PDB entry 7H1J | X-ray diffraction, 1.55 A resolution | chains A and B

== Chain A ==
Name: Serine protease subunit NS2B
Organism: Zika virus
UniProtKB: Q32ZE1 (POLG_ZIKV); residues 46-89 here correspond to UniProt positions 1414-1457 (UniProt number = residue number + 1368)
Amino-acid sequence (46 residues; row label = number of the first residue in the row):
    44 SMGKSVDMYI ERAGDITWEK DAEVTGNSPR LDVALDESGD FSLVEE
Disordered / not traced: 44-49, 89
Differences from the reference sequence: expression tag (44-45)

== Chain B ==
Name: Serine protease NS3
Organism: Zika virus
Notes: EC 3.4.21.91, 3.6.1.15, 3.6.4.13
UniProtKB: Q32ZE1 (POLG_ZIKV); residues 11-177 here correspond to UniProt positions 1509-1675 (UniProt number = residue number + 1498)
Amino-acid sequence (168 residues; row label = number of the first residue in the row):
    10 MKEVKKGETT DGVYRVMTRR LLGSTQVGVG VMQEGVFHTM WHVTKGAALR SGEGRLDPYW
    70 GDVKQDLVSY CGPWKLDAAW DGLSEVQLLA VPPGERAKNI QTLPGIFKTK DGDIGAVALD
   130 YPAGTSGSPI LDKCGRVIGL YGNGVVIKNG SYVSAITQGK REEETPVE
Disordered / not traced: 10-15, 172-177
Differences from the reference sequence: initiating methionine (10); conflict Lys-107 (Arg1605 in Q32ZE1)
Small-molecule neighbours: Z68299550 (JOV; 3-chloro-N-(1-hydroxy-2-methylpropan-2-yl)benzamide): Asp-129, Tyr-130, Pro-131, Ala-132, Thr-134, Ser-135, Tyr-150, Gly-151, Gly-159, Tyr-161
Curated features (UniProtKB/Swiss-Prot):
  - active site (Charge relay system): His-51, Asp-75, Ser-135

== Chain A / chain B interface ==
Contacting residue pairs (95):
  Asp-50(A) with Arg-59(B)
  Met-51(A) with Met-26(B); Val-36(B), hydrophobic; Val-52(B); Thr-53(B); Leu-58(B); Arg-59(B), hydrogen bond (backbone-backbone)
  Tyr-52(A) with Arg-24(B); Val-25(B); Met-26(B), hydrogen bond (backbone-backbone); Arg-28(B), hydrogen bond; Ser-33(B), hydrogen bond; Arg-59(B)
  Ile-53(A) with Tyr-23(B), hydrophobic; Arg-24(B); Met-41(B), hydrophobic; Phe-46(B), hydrophobic; Arg-59(B), hydrogen bond (backbone-backbone); Ser-60(B); Leu-65(B), hydrophobic
  Glu-54(A) with Tyr-23(B); Arg-24(B), hydrogen bond (backbone-backbone)
  Arg-55(A) with Glu-17(B); Thr-19(B); Asp-20(B), hydrogen bond (side chain-backbone); Gly-21(B); Val-22(B); Tyr-23(B)
  Ala-56(A) with Val-22(B), hydrogen bond (backbone-backbone); Val-100(B), hydrophobic; Ala-106(B)
  Gly-57(A) with Gly-21(B); Val-22(B), hydrogen bond (backbone-backbone)
  Asp-58(A) with Leu-98(B)
  Ile-59(A) with Gly-21(B); Val-22(B); Val-40(B), hydrophobic; Leu-98(B), hydrophobic; Leu-140(B), hydrophobic; Gly-144(B); Val-146(B), hydrophobic
  Thr-60(A) with Asn-108(B), hydrogen bond (backbone-side chain); Leu-140(B)
  Trp-61(A) with Glu-94(B); Val-95(B), hydrophobic; Gln-96(B); Gln-110(B); Leu-140(B); Asp-141(B); Lys-142(B)
  Glu-62(A) with Gln-96(B), hydrogen bond (backbone-side chain); Asn-108(B)
  Ala-65(A) with Gln-96(B); Asn-108(B)
  Glu-66(A) with Ile-109(B); Gln-110(B), hydrogen bond (backbone-backbone)
  Val-67(A) with Glu-94(B); Gln-110(B)
  Thr-68(A) with Ile-109(B); Gln-110(B), hydrogen bond (backbone-backbone); Thr-111(B), hydrogen bond (backbone-side chain); Leu-128(B)
  Gly-69(A) with Thr-111(B); Ala-127(B); Leu-128(B)
  Asn-70(A) with Leu-112(B); Ala-127(B)
  Ser-71(A) with Leu-112(B), hydrogen bond (side chain-backbone); Pro-113(B); Gly-114(B)
  Pro-72(A) with Gly-114(B); Ile-115(B), hydrogen bond (backbone-backbone); Ala-127(B)
  Arg-73(A) with Ile-115(B)
  Leu-74(A) with Ile-115(B), hydrogen bond (backbone-backbone); Phe-116(B); Lys-117(B), hydrogen bond (backbone-backbone)
  Asp-75(A) with Lys-117(B)
  Val-76(A) with Phe-116(B), hydrophobic; Lys-117(B), hydrogen bond (backbone-backbone); Thr-118(B)
  Leu-78(A) with Lys-73(B)
  Asp-79(A) with Lys-73(B)
  Glu-80(A) with Lys-73(B)
  Ser-81(A) with Val-72(B)
  Gly-82(A) with Val-72(B); Lys-73(B); Asn-152(B), hydrogen bond (backbone-side chain)
  Phe-84(A) with Phe-116(B), hydrophobic; Asn-152(B); Gly-153(B); Val-154(B); Ala-164(B), hydrophobic
  Ser-85(A) with Val-154(B)
  Leu-86(A) with Val-154(B)
Interface residues without a listed pair, chain B (57 interface residues in all): Thr-27, Ala-57, Lys-107, Ile-123, Ile-156, Val-162

== Summary ==
The interface between chain A and chain B involves 33 residues on one side and 57 on the other; the contacts
include 20 hydrogen bonds. Among the polar pairs are Tyr-52(A)/Arg-28(B), Tyr-52(A)/Ser-33(B) and
Arg-55(A)/Asp-20(B). Chain B binds Z68299550.
Chain A is Serine protease subunit NS2B and chain B is Serine protease NS3, both from Zika virus; the
structure, PanDDA analysis group deposition -- Crystal Structure of ZIKV NS2B-NS3 protease in complex with
Z68299550, was determined by X-ray diffraction.
